PDB entry 8A8Q | X-ray diffraction, 1.47 A resolution | chains B and D of the 4 polymer chains in the assembly

Chain B:
Name: Protein scalloped
Organism: Drosophila melanogaster
UniProt: P30052 (SCAL_DROME); residue numbers follow UniProt; this construct covers 222-440
Amino-acid sequence (219 residues; row label = number of the first residue in the row):
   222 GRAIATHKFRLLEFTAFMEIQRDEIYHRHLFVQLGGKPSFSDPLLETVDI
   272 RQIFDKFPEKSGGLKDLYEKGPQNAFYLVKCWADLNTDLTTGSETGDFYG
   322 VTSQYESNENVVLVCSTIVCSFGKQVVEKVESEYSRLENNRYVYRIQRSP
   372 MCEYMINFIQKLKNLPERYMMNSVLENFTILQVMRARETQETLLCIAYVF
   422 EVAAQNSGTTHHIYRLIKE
Not modelled in the structure: 222-223, 257-265, 309-316
Modified residues: K350 (N~6~-tetradecanoyl-L-lysine; MYK)

Chain D:
Name: Isoform 7 of Transcriptional coactivator YAP1
UniProt: P46937 (YAP1_HUMAN), isoform P46937-7; numbering as in UniProt (aligned over 51-99)
Amino-acid sequence (51 residues; numbered 50 to 100; the number before each row is that of its first residue):
    50 XGHQIVHVRGDSETDLEALFNAVLNPKTANVPQTVPLRLRKLPDSFFKPP
   100 X
Not modelled in the structure: 50, 77-81, 100
Construct notes: acetylation (50); conflict L73 (Met in P46937), L86 (Met in P46937); amidation (100)
Modified residues: ACE (acetyl group) at position 50, NH2 (amino group) at position 100; L73, L86 (norleucine; NLE)
Swiss-Prot annotation at these positions:
  - modified residue: S61 (Phosphoserine), T63 (Phosphothreonine), K90 (N6-lactoyllysine)
  - mutagenesis: S61 (S61A: In YAP-4SA; prevents phosphorylation by LATS1 and LATS2, promoting retention in the nucleus; when associated with A-109; A-127 and A-164. Prevents phosphorylation by PRPK4 ...), V80 (V80A: No change in interaction with TEAD4. Reduced interaction with TEAD4 and transforming ability; when associated with A-84 and A-85), V84 (V84A: Reduced interaction with TEAD4 and transforming ability; when associated with A-80 and A-85), P85 (P85A: Reduced interaction with TEAD4 and transforming ability; when associated with A-80 and A-84), R89 (R89A: Complete loss of interaction with TEAD1), K90 (K90R: Nearly abolished lactylation), L91 (L91A: Complete loss of interaction with TEAD1), S94 (S94A: Loss of interaction with TEAD1, TEAD2, TEAD3 and TEAD4 ...), F95 (F95A: Complete loss of interaction with TEAD1), F96 (F96A: Loss of interaction with TEAD1)

How chain B and chain D interact:
Contacting residue pairs (75):
  E267(B) - P92(D)
  E267(B) - S94(D)  hydrogen bond
  T268(B) - P92(D)
  V269(B) - L91(D)  hydrophobic
  V269(B) - P92(D)
  D270(B) - K90(D)  salt bridge
  Q273(B) - R89(D)  hydrogen bond (backbone-side chain)
  Q273(B) - K90(D)  hydrogen bond (side chain-backbone)
  I274(B) - L86(D)
  D276(B) - R89(D)  salt bridge
  K277(B) - L86(D)
  K277(B) - R89(D)
  L299(B) - F95(D)  hydrophobic
  K301(B) - F95(D)  hydrogen bond (side chain-backbone)
  W303(B) - S94(D)
  W303(B) - F95(D)
  W303(B) - F96(D)
  W303(B) - K97(D)
  W303(B) - P98(D)
  S342(B) - D64(D)  hydrogen bond
  S342(B) - L68(D)
  F343(B) - A67(D)
  F343(B) - L68(D)  hydrophobic
  Q346(B) - R58(D)  hydrogen bond (backbone-side chain)
  V347(B) - V57(D)
  V347(B) - R58(D)  hydrogen bond (backbone-backbone)
  V347(B) - S61(D)
  V347(B) - D64(D)
  V348(B) - V55(D)  hydrophobic
  V348(B) - H56(D)
  E349(B) - I54(D)
  E349(B) - V55(D)
  E349(B) - H56(D)  hydrogen bond (backbone-backbone)
  K350(B) - Q53(D)
  K350(B) - I54(D)
  V351(B) - H52(D)
  V351(B) - Q53(D)
  V351(B) - I54(D)  hydrogen bond (backbone-backbone)
  E352(B) - H52(D)
  E352(B) - Q53(D)
  S353(B) - H52(D)
  E354(B) - H52(D)  salt bridge
  S370(B) - Q53(D)  hydrogen bond
  P371(B) - Q53(D)  hydrogen bond (backbone-side chain)
  Y375(B) - S61(D)
  Y375(B) - D64(D)  hydrogen bond
  Y375(B) - L65(D)  hydrophobic
  Y375(B) - L68(D)
  N378(B) - L65(D)
  F379(B) - L65(D)  hydrophobic
  F379(B) - L68(D)  hydrophobic
  F379(B) - F69(D)  hydrophobic
  K382(B) - L65(D)
  K382(B) - F69(D)
  L383(B) - F69(D)
  L386(B) - F69(D)  hydrophobic
  L386(B) - L73(D)
  S394(B) - V72(D)
  V395(B) - L68(D)
  V395(B) - F69(D)  hydrophobic
  V395(B) - V72(D)
  E397(B) - P85(D)
  E397(B) - L86(D)  hydrogen bond (side chain-backbone)
  N398(B) - L68(D)
  N398(B) - T83(D)
  T431(B) - P98(D)
  T431(B) - P99(D)
  H432(B) - P99(D)
  H433(B) - S94(D)  hydrogen bond (side chain-backbone)
  H433(B) - K97(D)  hydrogen bond (side chain-backbone)
  H433(B) - P99(D)
  Y435(B) - P92(D)  hydrophobic
  Y435(B) - S94(D)  hydrogen bond
  Y435(B) - F95(D)  hydrogen bond (side chain-backbone)
  E440(B) - K90(D)  salt bridge
Other interface residues (no listed pair), chain B (44 interface residues in all): K345, C373, M391, F399, V420
Other interface residues (no listed pair), chain D (30 interface residues in all): A71, V84

Summary:
The interface between chain B and chain D involves 44 residues on one side and 30 on the other, with 17
hydrogen bonds and 4 salt bridges. Polar contacts include D270(B)-K90(D), D276(B)-R89(D) and E354(B)-H52(D).
From UniProt: 10 mutagenesis sites on chain D.
Here chain B is Protein scalloped (Drosophila melanogaster) and chain D is Isoform 7 of Transcriptional
coactivator YAP1. Entry 8A8Q (Crystal structure of Protein Scalloped in complex with YAP peptide) was
determined by X-ray diffraction (same publication as 8A8R).
